8JWT - chains Q and C of the 40 polymer chains in the assembly; structure by electron microscopy, 3.40 A resolution.

[Chain Q (and C)]
Molecule: Capsid protein G8P
Source organism: Enterobacteria phage M13
Notes: chain C of this document is another copy of the same molecule, construct and numbering; everything in this record applies to it too
Reference sequence: P69541 (CAPSD_BPM13); residues 1-50 here correspond to UniProt positions 24-73 (UniProt number = residue number + 23)
Chain sequence (50 residues; each row starts with the number of its first residue):
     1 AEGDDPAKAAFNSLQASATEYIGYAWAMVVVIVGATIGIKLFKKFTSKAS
Unresolved in the structure: 1-4

[Interface between chain Q and chain C]
Contacting residue pairs (23; chain Q residue first):
  Y21(Q) with A7(C), hydrophobic; F11(C), hydrophobic
  Y24(Q) with K8(C), hydrogen bond; F11(C), hydrophobic
  A27(Q) with Q15(C)
  M28(Q) with F11(C), hydrophobic; Q15(C)
  V31(Q) with Q15(C); I22(C), hydrophobic
  I32(Q) with A18(C), hydrophobic
  A35(Q) with I22(C), hydrophobic
  G38(Q) with W26(C)
  I39(Q) with W26(C); V29(C), hydrophobic
  F42(Q) with W26(C), hydrophobic; V29(C), hydrophobic; V33(C), hydrophobic
  K43(Q) with V33(C)
  T46(Q) with V33(C); I37(C)
  S50(Q) with I37(C); K40(C), hydrogen bond (backbone-side chain); K44(C)
Interface residues without a listed pair, chain Q (16 interface residues in all): E20, A25, S47
Interface residues without a listed pair, chain C (16 interface residues in all): D5, L14, A25, L41

[Summary]
Chain Q and chain C each contribute 16 residues to their interface; the contacts include 2 hydrogen bonds.
Polar pairs include Y24(Q)-K8(C) and S50(Q)-K40(C).
Chain Q and chain C are both Capsid protein G8P (Enterobacteria phage M13); the structure, Asymmetric middle
segment of the bacteriophage M13 mini variant, was determined by electron microscopy (same publication as
8IXK, 8IXL and 8IXJ).
